Entry 7D45 (electron microscopy, 3.80 A resolution); this record covers chains A and K of the 11 polymer chains in the assembly.

== Chain A ==
Protein: Translation initiation factor eIF-2B subunit alpha
Source organism: Homo sapiens
UniProt: Q14232 (EI2BA_HUMAN); residue numbers follow UniProt; this construct covers 1-305
Chain sequence (305 residues; each row starts with the number of its first residue):
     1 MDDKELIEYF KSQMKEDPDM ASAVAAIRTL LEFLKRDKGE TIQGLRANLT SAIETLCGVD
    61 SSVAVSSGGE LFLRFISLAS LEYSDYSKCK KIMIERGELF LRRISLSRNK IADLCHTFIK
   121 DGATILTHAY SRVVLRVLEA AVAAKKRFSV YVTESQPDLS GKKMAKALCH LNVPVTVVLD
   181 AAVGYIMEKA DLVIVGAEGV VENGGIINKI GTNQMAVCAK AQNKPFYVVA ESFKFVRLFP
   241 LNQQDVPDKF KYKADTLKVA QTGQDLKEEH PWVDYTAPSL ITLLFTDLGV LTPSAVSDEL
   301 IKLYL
Disordered / not traced: 256-267

== Chain K ==
Protein: Eukaryotic translation initiation factor 2 subunit 1
Source organism: Homo sapiens
UniProt: P05198 (IF2A_HUMAN); residues 0-314 here correspond to UniProt positions 1-315 (UniProt number = residue number + 1)
Chain sequence (315 residues; each row starts with the number of its first residue; numbering starts at 0):
     0 MPGLSCRFYQ HKFPEVEDVV MVNVRSIAEM GAYVSLLEYN NIEGMILLSE LSRRRIRSIN
    60 KLIRIGRNEC VVVIRVDKEK GYIDLSKRRV SPEEAIKCED KFTKSKTVYS ILRHVAEVLE
   120 YTKDEQLESL FQRTAWVFDD KYKRPGYGAY DAFKHAVSDP SILDSLDLNE DEREVLINNI
   180 NRRLTPQAVK IRADIEVACY GYEGIDAVKE ALRAGLNCST ENMPIKINLI APPRYVMTTT
   240 TLERTEGLSV LSQAMAVIKE KIEEKRGVFN VQMEPKVVTD TDETELARQM ERLERENAEV
   300 DGDDDAEEME AKAED
Disordered / not traced: 0-4, 181-314
Modified / non-standard residues: S51 (phosphoserine; SEP)
Swiss-Prot annotation at these positions:
  - modified residue: S48 (Phosphoserine), S51 (Phosphoserine), K140 (N6-acetyllysine), S157 (Phosphoserine), T278 (Phosphothreonine), T280 (Phosphothreonine)
What the authors report for this chain:
  - post-translational modification sites: S51

== Interface between chain A and chain K ==
Pairs across the interface (17; chain A residue first):
  T41(A) - D76(K)
  T41(A) - Y81(K)
  Q43(A) - M44(K)  hydrogen bond (side chain-backbone)
  Q43(A) - D83(K)
  R46(A) - A27(K)
  R46(A) - M29(K)
  E70(A) - E28(K)
  S77(A) - M29(K)
  L78(A) - L47(K)
  L78(A) - S48(K)
  L78(A) - E49(K)  hydrogen bond (backbone-backbone)
  A79(A) - L47(K)
  A79(A) - E49(K)
  Y83(A) - L46(K)
  Y83(A) - I73(K)
  Y83(A) - D83(K)
  L305(A) - I55(K)
Other interface residues (no listed pair), chain A (14 interface residues in all): G44, L73, R74, S80, I301
Other interface residues (no listed pair), chain K (16 interface residues in all): R52, R74, L84

== In short ==
14 residues of chain A and 16 residues of chain K are in contact; the contacts include 2 hydrogen bonds. Polar
contacts include Q43(A)-M44(K) and L78(A)-E49(K). The paper reports a modification site at S51(K).
Chain A is Translation initiation factor eIF-2B subunit alpha and chain K is Eukaryotic translation initiation
factor 2 subunit 1, both from Homo sapiens; the structure, eIF2B-eIF2(aP), aP1 complex, was determined by
electron microscopy (same publication as 7D43, 7D44 and 7D46).
